2GW3 - chains A and B; structure by X-ray diffraction, 1.40 A resolution.

# Chain A (and B)
Protein: Kaede
From: Trachyphyllia geoffroyi
Notes: chain B of this document is another copy of the same molecule, construct and numbering; everything in this record applies to it too
Sequence (225 residues; row label = number of the first residue in the row; note: 2 numbers in that range are skipped by the numbering (no residue carries them; nothing is unmodelled there); numbers below 1 keep their minus sign (Ala-1 is residue -1)):
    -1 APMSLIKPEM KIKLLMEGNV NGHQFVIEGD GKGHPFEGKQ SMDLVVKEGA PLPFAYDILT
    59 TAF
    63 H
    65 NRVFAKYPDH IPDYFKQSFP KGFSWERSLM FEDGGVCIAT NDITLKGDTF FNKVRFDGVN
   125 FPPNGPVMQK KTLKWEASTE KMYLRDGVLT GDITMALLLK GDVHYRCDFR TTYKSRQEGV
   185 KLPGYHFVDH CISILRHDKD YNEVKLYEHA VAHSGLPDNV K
Disordered / not traced: -1, 221-225
Sequence notes: expression tag (-1 to 0); chromophore (63, 63, 63)
Modified residues: His63 (2-[1-amino-2-(1H-imidazol-5-yl)ethyl]-1-(carboxymethyl)-4-[(4-oxocyclohexa-2,5-dien-1-ylidene)methyl]-1H-imidazol-5-olate; CR8)
Covalently attached groups: covalent link Phe61-His63; covalent link His63-Asn65
Ion coordination: Ni2+ site 1: Lys30, His32; Ni2+ site 2 near His201 (its only coordinating residue here)
Reported in the primary citation:
  - self-association interface (contacts with another copy of this molecule); pairs are residue here / residue on that copy: Glu90-Asn124 (hydrogen bond), Thr158-Thr158 (hydrogen bond), Glu96, Glu140, Tyr147, Arg149, Thr158, Arg170, Tyr189
  - contacts within the chain: Gln38-Phe61 (water-mediated contact), His63-His194 (hydrophobic contact), Gln38-Glu212 (hydrogen bond)
  - catalytic residues: Glu212 (proposed by the authors, not directly observed)
  - mutagenesis - E212Q: abolished catalytic activity

# How chain A and chain B interact
Contacting residue pairs (31):
  Glu96(A) - Arg149(B)  salt bridge
  Glu140(A) - Tyr189(B)
  Ala141(A) - Phe191(B)
  Ser142(A) - Lys145(B)
  Thr143(A) - Thr143(B)
  Thr143(A) - Lys145(B)
  Lys145(A) - Ser142(B)
  Lys145(A) - Thr143(B)
  Lys145(A) - Thr158(B)  hydrogen bond (side chain-backbone)
  Tyr147(A) - His168(B)
  Tyr147(A) - Arg170(B)
  Arg149(A) - Glu96(B)  salt bridge
  Arg149(A) - Arg170(B)
  Asp156(A) - Thr158(B)
  Asp156(A) - Arg170(B)  salt bridge
  Thr158(A) - Lys145(B)  hydrogen bond (backbone-side chain)
  Thr158(A) - Asp156(B)
  Thr158(A) - Thr158(B)  hydrogen bond
  Ala160(A) - Tyr189(B)
  His168(A) - Tyr147(B)
  His168(A) - Tyr189(B)
  Arg170(A) - Tyr147(B)
  Arg170(A) - Arg149(B)
  Arg170(A) - Asp156(B)  salt bridge
  Tyr189(A) - Glu140(B)
  Tyr189(A) - Ala160(B)
  Tyr189(A) - His168(B)
  Phe191(A) - Ala141(B)
  Cys195(A) - Leu220(B)  hydrophobic
  His213(A) - Leu220(B)
  Leu220(A) - Asp193(B)
Also at the interface, not in a pair above, chain A (21 interface residues in all): Ile157, Asp172, Arg174
Also at the interface, not in a pair above, chain B (21 interface residues in all): Ile157, Asp172, Cys195, His213

# In short
Chain A and chain B each contribute 21 residues to their interface, with 3 hydrogen bonds and 4 salt bridges.
Among the polar pairs are Glu96(A)-Arg149(B), Asp156(A)-Arg170(B) and Lys145(A)-Thr158(B). Lys30(A) and
His32(A) form the Ni2+ site 1. The paper reports the catalytic residue Glu212(A); E212Q of chain A abolishes
catalytic activity.
Chain A and chain B are both Kaede (Trachyphyllia geoffroyi); the structure, Crystal structure of stony coral
fluorescent protein Kaede, green form, was determined by X-ray diffraction together with 2GW4 from the same
study.
